PDB entry 8RMF | electron microscopy, 2.33 A resolution | chains B and F of the 9 polymer chains in the assembly

Chain B (and F):
Protein: LYR motif-containing protein 4
Organism: Homo sapiens
Notes: chain F of this document is another copy of the same molecule, construct and numbering; everything in this record applies to it too
UniProtKB: Q9HD34 (LYRM4_HUMAN); residues 1-91 here = UniProt positions 1-91
Chain sequence (115 residues; each row starts with the number of its first residue; numbers below 1 keep their minus sign (Met-23 is residue -23)):
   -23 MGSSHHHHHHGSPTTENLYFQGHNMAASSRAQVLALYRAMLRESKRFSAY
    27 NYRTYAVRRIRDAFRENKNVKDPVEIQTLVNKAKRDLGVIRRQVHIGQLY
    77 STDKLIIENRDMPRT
Not modelled in the structure: -23 to 4, 86-91
Construct notes: initiating methionine (-23); expression tag (-22 to 0); conflict Ala11 (Ser in Q9HD34)
Residues lining bound ligands: S-dodecanoyl-4'-phosphopantetheine (8Q1; S-[2-({N-[(2R)-2-hydroxy-3,3-dimethyl-4-(phosphonooxy)butanoyl]-beta-alanyl}amino)ethyl] dodecanethioate): Arg6, Val9, Leu10, Met16, Tyr31, Ala32, Arg35, Ile36, Ala39, Phe40, Asn43, Lys44, Val46, Ile52, Leu55, Val56, Lys58, Ala59, Asp62, Ile66

Chain B / chain F interface:
Residue-residue contacts - 9 pairs, chain B then chain F:
  Arg68(B) - Leu75(F)
  Arg68(B) - Tyr76(F)
  Gln69(B) - Tyr76(F)  hydrogen bond
  His71(B) - His71(F)  hydrogen bond
  Ile72(B) - Tyr76(F)  hydrophobic
  Leu75(B) - Ile72(F)  hydrophobic
  Tyr76(B) - Arg68(F)
  Tyr76(B) - Gln69(F)  hydrogen bond
  Tyr76(B) - Ile72(F)

Overview:
Chain B and chain F each contribute 6 residues to their interface, with 3 hydrogen bonds. Among the polar
pairs are Gln69(B)-Tyr76(F) and His71(B)-His71(F). Bound to chain B: S-dodecanoyl-4'-phosphopantetheine.
Both chains are LYR motif-containing protein 4 (Homo sapiens). Entry 8RMF (Structure of the core ISC complex
under turnover conditions (FDX2-bound in proximal conformation)) was determined by electron microscopy,
deposited together with 8RMC, 8RMD, 8RME and 8RMG.
